Entry 6A0J (X-ray diffraction, 1.60 A resolution); this record covers chain A.

[Chain A]
Name: Cyclic maltosyl-maltose hydrolase
From: Arthrobacter globiformis
Reference sequence: D2YYE1 (D2YYE1_ARTGO); residue numbers follow UniProt; this construct covers 2-450
Amino-acid sequence (471 residues; numbered -20 to 450; the number before each row is that of its first residue; numbers below 1 keep their minus sign (Met-20 is residue -20)):
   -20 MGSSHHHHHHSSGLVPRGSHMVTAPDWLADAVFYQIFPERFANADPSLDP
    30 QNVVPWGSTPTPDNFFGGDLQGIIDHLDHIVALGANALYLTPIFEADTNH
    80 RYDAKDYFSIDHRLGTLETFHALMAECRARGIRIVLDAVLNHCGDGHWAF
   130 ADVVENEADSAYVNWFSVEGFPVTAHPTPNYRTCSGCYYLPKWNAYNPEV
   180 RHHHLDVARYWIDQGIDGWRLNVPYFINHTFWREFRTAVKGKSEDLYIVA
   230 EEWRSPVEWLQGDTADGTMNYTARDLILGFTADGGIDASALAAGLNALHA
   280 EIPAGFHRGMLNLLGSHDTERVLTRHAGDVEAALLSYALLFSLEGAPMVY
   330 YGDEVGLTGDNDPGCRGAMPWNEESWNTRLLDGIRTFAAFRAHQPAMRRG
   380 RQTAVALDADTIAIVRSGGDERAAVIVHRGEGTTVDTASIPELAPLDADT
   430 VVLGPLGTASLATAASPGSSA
Disordered / not traced: -20 to 0, 443-450
Differences from the reference sequence: expression tag (-20 to 1); engineered mutation Asn201 (Asp in D2YYE1)
Ion coordination: Ca2+: Asn22, Asp24, Asp28, Gly46, Asp48
From the paper describing this entry:
  - binding site for alpha-D-glucopyranose: Cys163, Ser164, Glu230, Asp297
  - specificity-determining residues: Cys163, Tyr168, Tyr204
  - mutagenesis - Y204A: increased catalytic activity on CMM
  - mutagenesis - P203A/Y204N/F205E: decreased catalytic activity
  - mutagenesis - C163A, C163L, C163S, C163V, S164A: decreased catalytic activity on CMM
  - mutagenesis - P203A/Y204N/F205E, Y204A: increased catalytic activity on G4
  - mutagenesis - Y168A, Y168Q/Y204N, Y168Q/P203A/Y204N/F205E: decreased catalytic activity on pullulan
  - mutagenesis - Y168A: decreased catalytic activity on isopanose
  - mutagenesis - C163A, C163L, C163S, C163V: decreased catalytic activity on MM

[Summary]
Asn22, Asp24, Asp28, Gly46 and Asp48 form the Ca2+ site. The paper reports a binding site for
alpha-D-glucopyranose at Cys163, Ser164 and Glu230 among others; C163A, C163L and C163S, among others, reduce
catalytic activity on CMM; 10 substitutions were tested in all.
Chain A is Cyclic maltosyl-maltose hydrolase (Arthrobacter globiformis); the structure, Cyclic
alpha-maltosyl-(1-->6)-maltose hydrolase from Arthrobacter globiformis, complex with Cyclic
alpha-maltosyl-(1-->6)-maltose, was determined by X-ray diffraction, deposited together with 5ZXG, 6A0K and
6A0L.
